Entry 3W9J (X-ray diffraction, 3.15 A resolution); this record covers chains A and B of the 3 polymer chains in the assembly.

Chain A (and B):
Molecule: Multidrug resistance protein MexB
From: Pseudomonas aeruginosa
Notes: chain B of this document is another copy of the same molecule, construct and numbering; everything in this record applies to it too
UniProtKB: P52002 (MEXB_PSEAE); numbering as in UniProt (aligned over 1-1046)
Amino-acid sequence (1052 residues; each row starts with the number of its first residue):
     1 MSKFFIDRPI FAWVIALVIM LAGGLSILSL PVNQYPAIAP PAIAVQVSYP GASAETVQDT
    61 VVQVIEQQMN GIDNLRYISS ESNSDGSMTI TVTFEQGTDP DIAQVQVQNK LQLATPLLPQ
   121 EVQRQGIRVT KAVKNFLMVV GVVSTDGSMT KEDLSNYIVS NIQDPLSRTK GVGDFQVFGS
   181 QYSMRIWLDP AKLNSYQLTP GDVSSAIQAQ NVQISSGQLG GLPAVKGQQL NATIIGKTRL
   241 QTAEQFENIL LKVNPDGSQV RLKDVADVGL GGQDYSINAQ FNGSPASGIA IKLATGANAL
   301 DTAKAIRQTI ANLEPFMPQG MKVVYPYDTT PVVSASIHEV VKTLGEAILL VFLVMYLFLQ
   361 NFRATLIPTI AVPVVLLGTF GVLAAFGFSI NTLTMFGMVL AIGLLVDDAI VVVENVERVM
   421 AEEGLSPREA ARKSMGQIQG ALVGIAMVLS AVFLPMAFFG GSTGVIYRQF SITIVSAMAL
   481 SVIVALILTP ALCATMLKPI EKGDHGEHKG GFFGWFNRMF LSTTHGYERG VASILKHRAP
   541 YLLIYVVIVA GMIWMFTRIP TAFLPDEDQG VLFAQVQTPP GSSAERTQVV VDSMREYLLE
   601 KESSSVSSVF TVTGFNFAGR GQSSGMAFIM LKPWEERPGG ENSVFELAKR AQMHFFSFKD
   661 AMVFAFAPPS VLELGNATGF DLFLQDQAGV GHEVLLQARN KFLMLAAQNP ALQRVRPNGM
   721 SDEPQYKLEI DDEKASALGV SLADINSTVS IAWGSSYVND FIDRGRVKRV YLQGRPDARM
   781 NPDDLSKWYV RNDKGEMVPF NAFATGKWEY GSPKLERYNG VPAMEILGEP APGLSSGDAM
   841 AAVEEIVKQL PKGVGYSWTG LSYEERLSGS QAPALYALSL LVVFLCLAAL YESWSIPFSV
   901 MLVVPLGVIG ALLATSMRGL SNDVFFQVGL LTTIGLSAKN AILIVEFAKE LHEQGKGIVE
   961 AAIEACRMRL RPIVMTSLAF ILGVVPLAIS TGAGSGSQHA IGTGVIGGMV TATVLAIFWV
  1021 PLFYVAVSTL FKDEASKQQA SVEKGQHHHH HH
Disordered / not traced: 500-511, 1031-1052 (chain B: 1031-1052)
Construct notes: expression tag (1047-1052)
UniProt features mapped onto this chain:
  - mutagenesis: Asp407 (D407N: Proton counter-transport is compromised, thereby preventing efflux pump activity, in vitro)

Interface between chain A and chain B:
Pairs across the interface - 124 pairs, chain A then chain B:
  Arg8(A) - Glu892(B)
  Pro9(A) - Glu892(B)
  Ile10(A) - Glu892(B)  hydrogen bond (backbone-side chain)
  Ile10(A) - Ser893(B)
  Ile10(A) - Trp894(B)
  Phe11(A) - Ala889(B)
  Phe11(A) - Glu892(B)  hydrogen bond (backbone-side chain)
  Trp13(A) - Trp894(B)  hydrophobic
  Val14(A) - Leu885(B)
  Val14(A) - Ala888(B)  hydrophobic
  Val14(A) - Ala889(B)  hydrophobic
  Leu17(A) - Leu885(B)  hydrophobic
  Leu17(A) - Trp894(B)  hydrophobic
  Leu21(A) - Leu878(B)  hydrophobic
  Leu21(A) - Leu881(B)  hydrophobic
  Leu25(A) - Leu878(B)  hydrophobic
  Asp101(A) - Asp73(B)
  Asp101(A) - Gln106(B)
  Val105(A) - Val105(B)  hydrophobic
  Gln108(A) - Asn109(B)  hydrogen bond (side chain-backbone)
  Gln108(A) - Gln112(B)
  Gln108(A) - Leu113(B)
  Gln112(A) - Gln112(B)  hydrogen bond
  Gln123(A) - Pro116(B)
  Gln123(A) - Leu117(B)
  Arg124(A) - Pro116(B)
  Arg124(A) - Leu117(B)
  Ile127(A) - Leu113(B)
  Arg128(A) - Asn70(B)  hydrogen bond
  Val129(A) - Lys110(B)  hydrogen bond (backbone-side chain)
  Val129(A) - Leu113(B)
  Lys131(A) - Asp73(B)  salt bridge
  Lys131(A) - Gln106(B)
  Asn161(A) - Gln687(B)
  Asp164(A) - Gln67(B)
  Ser167(A) - Asn70(B)  hydrogen bond
  Ser167(A) - Gly71(B)  hydrogen bond (backbone-backbone)
  Arg168(A) - Glu66(B)  hydrogen bond (side chain-backbone)
  Arg168(A) - Met69(B)  hydrogen bond (side chain-backbone)
  Arg168(A) - Asn70(B)
  Arg168(A) - Leu75(B)
  Ala209(A) - Leu742(B)
  Gln213(A) - Thr56(B)
  Ile214(A) - Thr56(B)
  Ile214(A) - Asn746(B)
  Ile214(A) - Ser750(B)
  Ser215(A) - Pro50(B)
  Ser215(A) - Gly51(B)
  Ser215(A) - Ala52(B)
  Ser215(A) - Ser750(B)  hydrogen bond (backbone-side chain)
  Ser216(A) - Val749(B)
  Ser216(A) - Trp753(B)
  Gly217(A) - Gly51(B)
  Gly217(A) - Trp753(B)
  Gly217(A) - Gly754(B)
  Gln218(A) - Gln622(B)
  Gln218(A) - Trp753(B)
  Leu219(A) - Tyr726(B)  hydrophobic
  Leu219(A) - Arg779(B)
  Leu219(A) - Met780(B)
  Leu219(A) - Pro782(B)
  Leu219(A) - Leu785(B)  hydrophobic
  Leu219(A) - Trp808(B)  hydrophobic
  Gly220(A) - Gln622(B)  hydrogen bond (backbone-side chain)
  Gly221(A) - Arg779(B)  hydrogen bond (backbone-side chain)
  Leu222(A) - Tyr275(B)
  Leu222(A) - Ser276(B)
  Leu222(A) - Ala584(B)  hydrophobic
  Leu222(A) - Gln622(B)
  Leu222(A) - Arg779(B)
  Pro223(A) - Trp187(B)
  Pro223(A) - Tyr275(B)
  Pro223(A) - Pro776(B)
  Pro223(A) - Arg779(B)  hydrogen bond (backbone-side chain)
  Ala224(A) - Met780(B)  hydrophobic
  Val225(A) - Pro776(B)
  Val225(A) - Asp777(B)
  Val225(A) - Met780(B)
  Lys226(A) - Glu585(B)
  Gly227(A) - Glu585(B)  hydrogen bond (backbone-side chain)
  Gln228(A) - Ser583(B)  hydrogen bond (backbone-side chain)
  Gln228(A) - Glu585(B)
  Gln228(A) - Met780(B)
  Gln229(A) - Gly581(B)
  Gln229(A) - Ser582(B)
  Gln229(A) - Ser583(B)  hydrogen bond (backbone-backbone)
  Gln229(A) - Arg586(B)  hydrogen bond (backbone-side chain)
  Leu230(A) - Gly581(B)
  Leu230(A) - Met780(B)
  Leu230(A) - Trp808(B)  hydrophobic
  Asn231(A) - Gly581(B)  hydrogen bond (backbone-backbone)
  Asn231(A) - Ser582(B)
  Asn231(A) - Gln622(B)
  Ala232(A) - Pro724(B)
  Ala232(A) - Trp808(B)  hydrophobic
  Thr233(A) - Ser84(B)  hydrogen bond
  Thr233(A) - Gln725(B)
  Thr233(A) - Tyr726(B)  hydrogen bond (backbone-backbone)
  Ile234(A) - Tyr726(B)
  Ile234(A) - Leu728(B)  hydrophobic
  Ile234(A) - Trp753(B)  hydrophobic
  Ile235(A) - Gln725(B)
  Ile235(A) - Tyr726(B)  hydrogen bond (backbone-backbone)
  Ile235(A) - Lys727(B)
  Ile235(A) - Leu728(B)  hydrogen bond (backbone-backbone)
  Gly236(A) - Leu728(B)
  Lys237(A) - Leu742(B)
  Lys237(A) - Asn746(B)
  Arg261(A) - Glu733(B)  salt bridge
  Leu313(A) - Gln687(B)
  Phe316(A) - Gln687(B)
  Phe316(A) - Ala688(B)
  Phe316(A) - Gly853(B)
  Phe316(A) - Val854(B)
  Phe316(A) - Gly855(B)
  Ile762(A) - Asp59(B)
  Arg764(A) - Ala688(B)  hydrogen bond (side chain-backbone)
  Arg764(A) - Gly689(B)  hydrogen bond (side chain-backbone)
  Gly765(A) - Gln63(B)  hydrogen bond (backbone-side chain)
  Arg766(A) - Gln63(B)
  Arg766(A) - Gln67(B)
  Val767(A) - Asp59(B)
  Val767(A) - Gln63(B)  hydrogen bond (backbone-side chain)
  Val767(A) - Gln67(B)
Other interface residues (no listed pair), chain A (70 interface residues in all): Asp7, Ile102, Gln104, Leu111, Gly126, Lys170, Val172, Phe175, Gln210, Arg239, Leu250, Val253, Gln259
Other interface residues (no listed pair), chain B (78 interface residues in all): Tyr49, Ser53, Glu55, Thr60, Asn74, Ile78, Ile102, Val690, Asp732, Ser736, Asn781, Asn819, Val882

Summary:
70 residues of chain A face 78 of chain B across their interface; the contacts include 27 hydrogen bonds and 2
salt bridges. Polar contacts include Lys131(A)-Asp73(B), Arg261(A)-Glu733(B) and Ile10(A)-Glu892(B). UniProt
lists one mutagenesis site on chain A.
Both chains are Multidrug resistance protein MexB (Pseudomonas aeruginosa). Entry 3W9J (Structural basis for
the inhibition of bacterial multidrug exporters) was determined by X-ray diffraction, deposited together with
3W9H and 3W9I.
